PDB entry 9QB2 | electron microscopy, 3.00 A resolution | chains C and G of the 11 polymer chains in the assembly

[Chain C (and G)]
Protein: H/ACA ribonucleoprotein complex subunit DKC1
Organism: Homo sapiens
Notes: EC 5.4.99.-; chain G of this document is another copy of the same molecule, construct and numbering; everything in this record applies to it too
UniProt: O60832 (DKC1_HUMAN); residues 1-514 here = UniProt positions 1-514
Sequence (514 residues; row label = number of the first residue in the row):
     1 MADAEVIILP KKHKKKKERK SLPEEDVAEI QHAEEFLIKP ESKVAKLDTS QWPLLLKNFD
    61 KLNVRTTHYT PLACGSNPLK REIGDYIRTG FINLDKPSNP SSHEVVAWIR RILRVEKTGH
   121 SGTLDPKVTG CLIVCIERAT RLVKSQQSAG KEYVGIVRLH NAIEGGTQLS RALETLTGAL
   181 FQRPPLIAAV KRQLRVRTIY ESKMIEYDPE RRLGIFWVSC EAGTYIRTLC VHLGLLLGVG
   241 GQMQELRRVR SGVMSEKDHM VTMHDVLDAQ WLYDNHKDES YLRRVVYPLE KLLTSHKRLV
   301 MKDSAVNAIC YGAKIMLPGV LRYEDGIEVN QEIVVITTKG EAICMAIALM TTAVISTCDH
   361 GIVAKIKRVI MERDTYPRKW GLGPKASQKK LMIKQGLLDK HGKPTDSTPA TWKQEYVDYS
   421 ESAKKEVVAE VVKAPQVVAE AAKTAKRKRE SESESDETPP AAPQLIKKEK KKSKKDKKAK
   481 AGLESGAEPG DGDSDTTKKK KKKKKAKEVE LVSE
Disordered / not traced: 1-22, 187-191, 422-514 (chain G: 1-42, 396-514)
Curated features (UniProtKB/Swiss-Prot):
  - region: A2 to S21 (Nucleolar localization)
  - active site: D125 (Nucleophile)
  - modified residue: A2 (N-acetylalanine), S21 (Phosphoserine), S387 (Phosphoserine), S451 (Phosphoserine), S453 (Phosphoserine), S455 (Phosphoserine), T458 (Phosphothreonine), S485 (Phosphoserine), S494 (Phosphoserine), S513 (Phosphoserine)
  - cross-link (Glycyl lysine isopeptide (Lys-Gly)): K20 (interchain with G-Cter in SUMO2), K39 (interchain with G-Cter in SUMO2), K43 (interchain with G-Cter in SUMO2), K191 (interchain with G-Cter in SUMO2), K394 (interchain with G-Cter in SUMO2), K413 (interchain with G-Cter in SUMO1), K424 (interchain with G-Cter in SUMO2), K433 (interchain with G-Cter in SUMO2), K467 (interchain with G-Cter in SUMO2)
  - natural variant: A2 (A2V: In DKCX), F36 (F36V: In DKCX), L37 (deletion: In DKCX), I38 (I38T: In HHS), K39 (K39E: In DKCX), P40 (P40R: In DKCX), E41 (E41K: In DKCX), T49 (T49M: In HHS), L54 (L54V: In DKCX), L56 (L56S: In DKCX), R65 (R65T: In DKCX), T66 (T66A: In DKCX), 10 further natural variant entries in UniProt
  - mutagenesis: A353 (A353R: Increases interaction with SHQ1)
What the authors report for this chain:
  - higher-order assembly contacts with a neighbouring hTR, Human telomerase RNA: R158, R211, R212
  - mutagenesis - R158W/R211A/R212A, R158W/R211D/R212D, R211D/R212D: decreased binding to incorporation into telomerase
  - mutagenesis - R158W, R211A/R212A: decreased binding to telomerase incorporation
  - mutagenesis - R158W/R211D/R212D: decreased binding to hTR
  - binding site for hTR, Human telomerase RNA: R158, R211, R212

[Chain C / chain G interface]
Contacting residue pairs (75; chain C residue first):
  D26(C) - K43(G)  salt bridge
  V27(C) - L47(G)  hydrophobic
  V27(C) - Q51(G)
  I30(C) - K43(G)
  I30(C) - V44(G)  hydrophobic
  I30(C) - L47(G)  hydrophobic
  Q31(C) - Q51(G)  hydrogen bond (side chain-backbone)
  Q31(C) - L79(G)
  H32(C) - L79(G)
  H32(C) - K80(G)
  A33(C) - K80(G)
  E34(C) - K43(G)  hydrogen bond (side chain-backbone)
  E34(C) - V44(G)  hydrogen bond (side chain-backbone)
  E34(C) - K80(G)  hydrogen bond (backbone-side chain)
  E35(C) - N77(G)
  E35(C) - K80(G)  salt bridge
  F36(C) - V44(G)  hydrophobic
  F36(C) - L47(G)  hydrophobic
  F36(C) - W52(G)  hydrophobic
  F36(C) - P53(G)
  F36(C) - L56(G)  hydrophobic
  F36(C) - N77(G)  hydrogen bond (backbone-side chain)
  L37(C) - W52(G)
  L37(C) - Y69(G)
  L37(C) - T338(G)
  L37(C) - K339(G)
  I38(C) - L56(G)  hydrophobic
  I38(C) - F59(G)  hydrophobic
  I38(C) - Y69(G)  hydrogen bond (backbone-side chain)
  I38(C) - R322(G)
  I38(C) - T338(G)  hydrogen bond (backbone-backbone)
  P40(C) - T67(G)
  P40(C) - Y69(G)
  P40(C) - P71(G)  hydrophobic
  E41(C) - T67(G)  hydrogen bond (backbone-side chain)
  E41(C) - H68(G)
  K43(C) - T67(G)  hydrogen bond (backbone-side chain)
  A45(C) - V64(G)
  A45(C) - R65(G)
  L47(C) - N63(G)
  L47(C) - V64(G)
  L47(C) - Y323(G)
  L47(C) - S356(G)
  W52(C) - D325(G)  hydrogen bond
  W52(C) - T352(G)
  W52(C) - A353(G)  hydrophobic
  W52(C) - S356(G)
  L56(C) - A353(G)  hydrophobic
  F59(C) - T357(G)
  T67(C) - T357(G)
  T67(C) - C358(G)
  T67(C) - D359(G)
  H68(C) - D359(G)
  H68(C) - H360(G)
  Y69(C) - V354(G)
  Y69(C) - T357(G)  hydrogen bond
  Y69(C) - C358(G)  hydrogen bond (backbone-side chain)
  Y69(C) - H360(G)
  P71(C) - M350(G)  hydrophobic
  P71(C) - V354(G)  hydrophobic
  P71(C) - C358(G)
  A73(C) - V329(G)
  A73(C) - L349(G)
  N77(C) - E328(G)
  K80(C) - E328(G)
  N275(C) - A179(G)  hydrogen bond (backbone-backbone)
  H276(C) - T177(G)
  H276(C) - G178(G)
  H276(C) - T198(G)
  K277(C) - V196(G)
  R322(C) - S356(G)
  R322(C) - T357(G)
  T338(C) - A353(G)
  T338(C) - V354(G)
  K339(C) - V354(G)
Other interface residues (no listed pair), chain C (36 interface residues in all): K39, S42, T70, G75
Other interface residues (no listed pair), chain G (44 interface residues in all): T66, S76, V300, T351

[Overview]
Chain C and chain G form an interface of 36 and 44 residues respectively; the contacts include 13 hydrogen
bonds and 2 salt bridges. Polar contacts include D26(C)-K43(G), E35(C)-K80(G) and Q31(C)-Q51(G). The paper
reports a binding site for hTR, Human telomerase RNA at R158(C), R211(C) and R212(C); R158W/R211A/R212A,
R158W/R211D/R212D and R211D/R212D of chain C reduce binding to incorporation into telomerase; 5 substitutions
were tested in all.
Chain C and chain G are both H/ACA ribonucleoprotein complex subunit DKC1 (Homo sapiens); the structure, H/ACA
RNP protomer of human telomerase dimer, was determined by electron microscopy, deposited together with 9QAX,
9QAY, 9QAZ and 9QB3.
